PDB entry 8ES9 | electron microscopy, 3.25 A resolution | chains N and P of the 11 polymer chains in the assembly

Chain N:
Name: MHC class I antigen
Organism: Homo sapiens
UniProtKB: Q861F7 (Q861F7_HUMAN); residues 1-276 here = UniProt positions 1-276
Amino-acid sequence (277 residues; each row starts with the number of its first residue; numbering starts at 0):
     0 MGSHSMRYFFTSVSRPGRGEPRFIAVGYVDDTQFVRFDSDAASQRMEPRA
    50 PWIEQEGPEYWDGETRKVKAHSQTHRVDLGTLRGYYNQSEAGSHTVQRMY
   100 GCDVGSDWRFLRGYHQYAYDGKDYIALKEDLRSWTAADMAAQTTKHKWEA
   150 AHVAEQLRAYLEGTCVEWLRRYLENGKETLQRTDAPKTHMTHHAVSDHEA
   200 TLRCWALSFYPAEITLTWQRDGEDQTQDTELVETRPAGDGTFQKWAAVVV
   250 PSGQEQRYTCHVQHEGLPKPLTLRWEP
Disordered / not traced: 0, 276
Differences from the reference sequence: initiating methionine (0)
Cystine bridges: Cys101-Cys164, Cys203-Cys259

Chain P:
Name: Melanoma-associated antigen 4
Notes: fragment: peptide
UniProtKB: P43358 (MAGA4_HUMAN); residues 1-10 here correspond to UniProt positions 230-239 (UniProt number = residue number + 229)
Amino-acid sequence (10 residues; numbered 1 to 10; the number before each row is that of its first residue):
     1 GVYDGREHTV
What the authors report for this chain:
  - mutagenesis - V2L: decreased binding to PN45428
  - mutagenesis - T9S: unchanged binding to PN45428
  - conformationally variable residues (side-chain flip): Arg6
  - mutagenesis - V2L: abolished binding to PN45545
  - mutagenesis - T9S: unchanged binding to PN45545

Chain N / chain P interface:
Residue-residue contacts (39):
  Tyr7(N) - Gly1(P)  hydrogen bond (side chain-backbone)
  Tyr7(N) - Val2(P)  hydrophobic
  Tyr59(N) - Gly1(P)
  Glu63(N) - Gly1(P)
  Glu63(N) - Val2(P)  hydrogen bond (side chain-backbone)
  Lys66(N) - Val2(P)
  Lys66(N) - Tyr3(P)  hydrogen bond (side chain-backbone)
  Lys66(N) - Asp4(P)
  Lys66(N) - Gly5(P)
  Lys66(N) - Glu7(P)  salt bridge
  Val67(N) - Val2(P)  hydrophobic
  His70(N) - Tyr3(P)
  His70(N) - Glu7(P)  salt bridge
  Thr73(N) - Glu7(P)  hydrogen bond
  Thr73(N) - His8(P)
  Thr73(N) - Thr9(P)
  Asp77(N) - Thr9(P)
  Asp77(N) - Val10(P)  hydrogen bond (side chain-backbone)
  Thr80(N) - Val10(P)
  Arg97(N) - Glu7(P)  salt bridge
  Tyr99(N) - Val2(P)
  Tyr99(N) - Tyr3(P)  hydrogen bond (side chain-backbone)
  Tyr123(N) - Val10(P)
  Thr143(N) - Val10(P)  hydrogen bond (side chain-backbone)
  Lys146(N) - Thr9(P)
  Lys146(N) - Val10(P)
  Trp147(N) - His8(P)
  Trp147(N) - Thr9(P)  hydrogen bond (side chain-backbone)
  Val152(N) - His8(P)
  Gln155(N) - Tyr3(P)
  Gln155(N) - Arg6(P)
  Gln155(N) - His8(P)
  Leu156(N) - Tyr3(P)  hydrophobic
  Tyr159(N) - Gly1(P)  hydrogen bond (side chain-backbone)
  Tyr159(N) - Val2(P)
  Tyr159(N) - Tyr3(P)  hydrophobic
  Tyr159(N) - Asp4(P)
  Trp167(N) - Gly1(P)
  Tyr171(N) - Gly1(P)  hydrogen bond (side chain-backbone)
Also at the interface, not in a pair above, chain N (28 interface residues in all): Met5, Ala69, Val76, Leu81, Tyr84, Tyr116, Thr163

Overview:
Chain N and chain P form an interface of 28 and 10 residues respectively, with 10 hydrogen bonds and 3 salt
bridges. Among the polar pairs are Lys66(N)-Glu7(P), His70(N)-Glu7(P) and Arg97(N)-Glu7(P). From the paper:
V2L of chain P reduces binding to PN45428; conformational variability at Arg6(P).
Chain N is MHC class I antigen (Homo sapiens) and chain P is Melanoma-associated antigen 4; the structure,
CryoEM structure of PN45428 TCR-CD3 in complex with HLA-A2 MAGEA4, was determined by electron microscopy (same
publication as 8ES7, 8ES8, 8ESA and 8ESB).
